Entry 2D7I (X-ray diffraction, 2.50 A resolution); this record covers chain A.

Chain A:
Protein: Polypeptide N-acetylgalactosaminyltransferase 10
From: Homo sapiens
Notes: EC 2.4.1.41
Reference sequence: Q86SR1 (GLT10_HUMAN); residues 40-603 here = UniProt positions 40-603
Sequence (570 residues; numbered 34 to 603; the number before each row is that of its first residue):
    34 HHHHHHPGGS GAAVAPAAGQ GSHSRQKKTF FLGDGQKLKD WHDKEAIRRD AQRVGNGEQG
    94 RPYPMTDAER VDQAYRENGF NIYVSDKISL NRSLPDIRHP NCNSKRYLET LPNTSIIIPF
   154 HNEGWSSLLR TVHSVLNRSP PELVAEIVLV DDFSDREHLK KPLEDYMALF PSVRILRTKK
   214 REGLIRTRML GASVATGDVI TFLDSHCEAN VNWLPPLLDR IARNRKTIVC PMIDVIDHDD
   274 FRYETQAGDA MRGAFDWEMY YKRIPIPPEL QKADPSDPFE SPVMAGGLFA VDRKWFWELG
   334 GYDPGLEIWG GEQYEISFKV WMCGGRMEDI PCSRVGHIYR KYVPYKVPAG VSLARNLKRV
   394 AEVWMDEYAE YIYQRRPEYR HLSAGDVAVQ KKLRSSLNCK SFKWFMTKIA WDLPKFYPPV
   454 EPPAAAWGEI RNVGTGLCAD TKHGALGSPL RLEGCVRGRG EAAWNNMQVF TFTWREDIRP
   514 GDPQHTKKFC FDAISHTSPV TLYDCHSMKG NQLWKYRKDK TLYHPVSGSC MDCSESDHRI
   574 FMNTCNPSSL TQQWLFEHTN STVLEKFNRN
Unresolved in the structure: 34-67
Differences from the reference sequence: expression tag (34-39)
Disulfides: Cys135-Cys365, Cys356-Cys432, Cys471-Cys488, Cys523-Cys538, Cys563-Cys578
Covalently attached groups: N-acetylglucosamine (NAG) linked to Asn124, Asn146, Asn593
Metal / ion sites: Mn2+: Asp237, His239, His370 (together with UDP)
Small-molecule neighbours:
  - 2-acetamido-2-deoxy-beta-D-galactopyranose (NGA): Leu217, Arg221, Asp237, Ile266, Ala318, Gly319, Gly320, Leu321, Trp342, Gly343, Glu345, Gln346, His370, Tyr372
  - UDP (uridine-5'-diphosphate): Pro152, Phe153, His154, Glu156, Asp185, Arg214, Gly216, Leu217, Thr220, Asp237, Ser238, His239, Ile341, Trp342, His370, Arg373, Tyr378
UniProt features mapped onto this chain:
  - region: Arg373 to Val384 (Flexible loop)
  - binding site (substrate): His154, Glu156, Asp185, Arg214, Ser238, Trp342, Arg373, Tyr378
  - binding site (Mn(2+)): Asp237, His239, His370
  - glycosylation (N-linked (GlcNAc...) asparagine): Asn124, Asn146, Asn593

In short:
Ligands of chain A: 2-acetamido-2-deoxy-beta-D-galactopyranose and UDP. N-acetylglucosamine is covalently
linked to Asn124, Asn146 and Asn593. The Mn2+ site is built by Asp237, His239 and His370. UniProt lists 8
substrate-binding residues and 3 Mn2+-binding residues.
Chain A is Polypeptide N-acetylgalactosaminyltransferase 10 (Homo sapiens); the structure, Crystal structure
of pp-GalNAc-T10 with UDP, GalNAc and Mn2+, was determined by X-ray diffraction together with 2D7R from the
same study.
